Entry 8B8Y (X-ray diffraction, 2.00 A resolution); this record covers chains A and C.

Chain A:
Protein: Peroxisome proliferator-activated receptor gamma
From: Homo sapiens
UniProtKB: P37231 (PPARG_HUMAN); residues 203-477 here correspond to UniProt positions 231-505 (UniProt number = residue number + 28)
Chain sequence (279 residues; row label = number of the first residue in the row):
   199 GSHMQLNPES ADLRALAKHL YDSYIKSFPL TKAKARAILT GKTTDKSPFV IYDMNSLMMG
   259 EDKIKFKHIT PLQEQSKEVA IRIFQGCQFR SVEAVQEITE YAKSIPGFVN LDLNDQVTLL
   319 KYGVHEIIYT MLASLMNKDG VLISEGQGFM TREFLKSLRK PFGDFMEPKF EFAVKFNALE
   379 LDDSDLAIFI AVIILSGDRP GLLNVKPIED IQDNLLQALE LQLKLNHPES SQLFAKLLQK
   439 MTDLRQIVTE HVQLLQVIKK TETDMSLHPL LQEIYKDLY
Not modelled in the structure: 199-200, 262-273, 461-465, 472-477
Construct notes: expression tag (199-202)
Glycans and other covalent adducts: compound Q33 linked to Cys285
Ligand contacts: Q33 (4,5-bis(chloranyl)-N3-phenyl-N1-(phenylmethyl)benzene-1,3-dicarboxamide): Phe282, Gln286, Arg288, Ser289, Val290, Ala292, His323, Ile326, Tyr327, Leu330, Phe363, His449, Leu453
Curated features (UniProtKB/Swiss-Prot):
  - motif: Pro467 to Asp475 (9aaTAD)
  - binding site (rosiglitazone): Gln286 to Ser289, His323, His449, Tyr473
  - cross-link: Lys224 (Glycyl lysine isopeptide (Lys-Gly) (interchain with G-Cter in ubiquitin))

Chain C:
Protein: Nuclear receptor corepressor 2
UniProtKB: Q9Y618 (NCOR2_HUMAN); residues 2343-2365 here correspond to UniProt positions 2332-2354 (UniProt number = residue number - 11)
Chain sequence (23 residues; numbered 2343 to 2365; the number before each row is that of its first residue):
  2343 HASTNMGLEA IIRKALMGKY DQW
Not modelled in the structure: 2343-2348, 2360-2365
Curated features (UniProtKB/Swiss-Prot):
  - motif: Leu2350 to Ile2354 (CORNR box of ID2)

Chain A / chain C interface:
Pairs across the interface (23):
  Val293(A) - Leu2350(C)  hydrophobic
  Val293(A) - Ile2353(C)  hydrophobic
  Val293(A) - Ile2354(C)  hydrophobic
  Gln294(A) - Ile2353(C)
  Thr297(A) - Ile2354(C)
  Thr297(A) - Ala2357(C)
  Thr297(A) - Leu2358(C)
  Glu298(A) - Ala2357(C)
  Lys301(A) - Ala2357(C)  hydrogen bond (side chain-backbone)
  Lys301(A) - Leu2358(C)  hydrogen bond (side chain-backbone)
  Lys301(A) - Met2359(C)
  Asn312(A) - Arg2355(C)
  Gln314(A) - Leu2358(C)
  Val315(A) - Glu2351(C)
  Val315(A) - Arg2355(C)
  Val315(A) - Leu2358(C)  hydrophobic
  Leu318(A) - Ile2354(C)
  Lys319(A) - Leu2350(C)
  Lys319(A) - Glu2351(C)
  Lys319(A) - Ile2354(C)
  Leu468(A) - Lys2356(C)
  Leu469(A) - Gly2349(C)
  Leu469(A) - Ile2353(C)  hydrophobic
Other interface residues (no listed pair), chain A (17 interface residues in all): Val290, Phe306, Leu311, Val322, His323

Overview:
17 residues of chain A and 10 residues of chain C are in contact, with 2 hydrogen bonds. Polar pairs include
Lys301(A)-Ala2357(C) and Lys301(A)-Leu2358(C). Covalently linked compound Q33: at Cys285(A). From UniProt: 7
rosiglitazone-binding residues on chain A.
Here chain A is Peroxisome proliferator-activated receptor gamma (Homo sapiens) and chain C is Nuclear
receptor corepressor 2. Entry 8B8Y (Crystal structure of PPARG and NCOR2 with an inverse agonist (compound
7e)) was determined by X-ray diffraction, deposited together with 8B8W, 8B8X, 8B8Z, 8B90, 8B91, 8B92 and 3
further entries.
